PDB entry 4QWU | X-ray diffraction, 3.00 A resolution | chains L and M of the 28 polymer chains in the assembly

# Chain L
Name: Proteasome subunit beta type-6
From: Saccharomyces cerevisiae
Notes: EC 3.4.25.1
UniProtKB: P23724 (PSB6_YEAST); residues 1-222 here correspond to UniProt positions 20-241 (UniProt number = residue number + 19)
Sequence (222 residues; each row starts with the number of its first residue):
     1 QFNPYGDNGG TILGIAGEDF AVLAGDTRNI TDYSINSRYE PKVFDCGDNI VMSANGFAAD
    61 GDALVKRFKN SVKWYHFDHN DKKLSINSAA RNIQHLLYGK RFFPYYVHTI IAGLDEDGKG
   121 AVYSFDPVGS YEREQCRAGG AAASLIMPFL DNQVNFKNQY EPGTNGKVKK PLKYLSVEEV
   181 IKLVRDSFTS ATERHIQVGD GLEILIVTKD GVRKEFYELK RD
Ion coordination: Mg2+: Asp222 (shared with 3 residues of chain V)

# Chain M
Name: Proteasome subunit beta type-7
From: Saccharomyces cerevisiae
Notes: EC 3.4.25.1
UniProtKB: P30657 (PSB7_YEAST); residues -12 to 233 here correspond to UniProt positions 21-266 (UniProt number = residue number + 33)
Sequence (246 residues; each row starts with the number of its first residue; numbers below 1 keep their minus sign (Thr-12 is residue -12)):
   -12 TQIANAGASP MVNTQQPIVT GTSVISMKYD NGVIIAADNL GSYGSLLRFN GVERLIPVGD
    48 NTVVGISGDI SDMQHIERLL KDLVTENAYD NPLADAEEAL EPSYIFEYLA TVMYQRRSKM
   108 NPLWNAIIVA GVQSNGDQFL RYVNLLGVTY SSPTLATGFG AHMANPLLRK VVDRESDIPK
   168 TTVQVAEEAI VNAMRVLYYR DARSSRNFSL AIIDKNTGLT FKKNLQVENM KWDFAKDIKG
   228 YGTQKI
Not modelled in the structure: -12 to 0

# Interface between chain L and chain M
Contacting residue pairs (42):
  Gln1(L) with Thr1(M), hydrogen bond
  Phe2(L) with Thr1(M); Arg104(M); Met107(M); Pro109(M), hydrophobic; Trp111(M), hydrophobic; Leu132(M), hydrophobic; Leu133(M), hydrophobic
  Asn3(L) with Leu133(M)
  Pro4(L) with Arg104(M), hydrogen bond (backbone-side chain); Met107(M), hydrophobic; Leu133(M)
  Tyr5(L) with Arg104(M)
  Asn8(L) with Val135(M)
  Asn29(L) with Tyr137(M)
  Ser34(L) with His149(M), hydrogen bond
  Ile35(L) with Arg156(M), hydrogen bond (backbone-side chain)
  Asn36(L) with Tyr137(M); Ser139(M); Arg156(M)
  Ser37(L) with Ser138(M), hydrogen bond (side chain-backbone)
  Glu40(L) with Arg128(M), salt bridge; Tyr137(M); Ser138(M), hydrogen bond (side chain-backbone)
  Phe57(L) with Arg104(M); Leu133(M); Val135(M), hydrophobic
  Ala59(L) with Tyr101(M); Leu133(M); Gly134(M); Val135(M)
  Asp60(L) with Tyr101(M), hydrogen bond; Arg104(M), salt bridge
  Asp62(L) with Thr136(M)
  Ala63(L) with Tyr101(M)
  Lys66(L) with Glu94(M), salt bridge
  Phe103(L) with Arg104(M); Ser105(M)
  Tyr105(L) with Tyr101(M)
  Glu218(L) with Arg161(M), salt bridge
  Arg221(L) with Asp160(M), salt bridge; Arg161(M)
Also at the interface, not in a pair above, chain L (25 interface residues in all): Arg38, Tyr39, Lys100
Also at the interface, not in a pair above, chain M (22 interface residues in all): Leu142

# Overview
25 residues of chain L and 22 residues of chain M are in contact; the contacts include 7 hydrogen bonds and 5
salt bridges. Among the polar pairs are Glu40(L)-Arg128(M), Asp60(L)-Arg104(M) and Lys66(L)-Glu94(M).
Here chain L is Proteasome subunit beta type-6 and chain M is Proteasome subunit beta type-7, both from
Saccharomyces cerevisiae. Entry 4QWU (yCP beta5-C52F mutant in complex with bortezomib) was determined by
X-ray diffraction (same publication as 4QUX, 4QUY, 4QV0, 4QV1, 4QV3, 4QV4 and 42 further entries).
